PDB entry 8QZ0 | electron microscopy, 3.80 A resolution | chains A and J of the 22 polymer chains in the assembly

Chain A:
Protein: Histone H3
Source organism: Saccharomyces cerevisiae S288C
UniProt: P61830 (H3_YEAST); residues 0-135 here correspond to UniProt positions 1-136 (UniProt number = residue number + 1)
Sequence (136 residues; each row starts with the number of its first residue; numbering starts at 0):
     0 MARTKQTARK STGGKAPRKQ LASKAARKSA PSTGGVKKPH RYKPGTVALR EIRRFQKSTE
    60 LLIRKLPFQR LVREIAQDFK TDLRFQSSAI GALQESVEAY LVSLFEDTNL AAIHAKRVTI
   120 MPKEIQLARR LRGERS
Disordered / not traced: 0-25, 134-135
Differences from the reference sequence: engineered mutation Met120 (Gln121 in P61830), Pro121 (Lys122 in P61830), Gln125 (Lys126 in P61830); conflict Glu123 (Asp124 in P61830)
Curated features (UniProtKB/Swiss-Prot):
  - modified residue: Lys4 (N6,N6,N6-trimethyllysine), Lys9 (N6-acetyllysine), Ser10 (Phosphoserine), Lys14 (N6,N6-dimethyllysine), Lys18 (N6-acetyllysine), Lys23 (N6-acetyllysine), Lys27 (N6,N6,N6-trimethyllysine), Lys36 (N6,N6,N6-trimethyllysine), Lys37 (N6-acetyllysine), Lys56 (N6-acetyllysine), Lys64 (N6-acetyllysine), Lys79 (N6,N6,N6-trimethyllysine)

Chain J:
Molecule: 118-nt DNA strand
Sequence (118 nucleotides; each row starts with the number of its first residue; numbers below 1 keep their minus sign (DG-42 is residue -42)):
   -42 GACTAGGGAG TAATCCCCTT GGCGGTTAAA ACGCGGGGGA CAGCGCGTAC GTGCGTTTAA
    18 GCGGTGCTAG AGCTGTCTAC GACCAATTGA GCGGCCTCGG CACCGGGATT CTCCAGGG
Disordered / not traced: -42 to -38

Interface between chain A and chain J:
Residue-residue contacts (7; chain A residue first):
  Arg63(A) - DA16(J)  hydrogen bond to the phosphate
  Arg63(A) - DA17(J)  salt bridge to the phosphate
  Lys64(A) - DG18(J)  hydrogen bond to the phosphate
  Leu65(A) - DA17(J)  phosphate contact
  Pro66(A) - DA17(J)  sugar contact
  Asp81(A) - DG27(J)  phosphate contact
  Arg83(A) - DA26(J)  sugar contact

In short:
Chain A and chain J form an interface of 6 and 5 residues respectively; the contacts include 2 hydrogen bonds
and 1 salt bridge. Polar pairs include Arg63(A)-DA16(J), Lys64(A)-DG18(J) and Arg63(A)-DA17(J).
Chain A is Histone H3 (Saccharomyces cerevisiae S288C) and chain J is a 118-nt DNA strand; the structure,
SWR1-hexasome-dimer complex, was determined by electron microscopy, deposited together with 8QYV and 9FBW.
